6ZJY - chains 4 and 5 of the 15 polymer chains in the assembly; structure by electron microscopy, 5.50 A resolution (low resolution: residue-level contacts below are approximate; hydrogen-bond / salt-bridge calls are withheld).

== Chain 4 ==
Name: NADH-quinone oxidoreductase subunit 4
Source organism: Thermus thermophilus
Notes: EC 7.1.1.-
UniProt: Q56220 (NQO4_THET8); residue numbers follow UniProt; this construct covers 1-409
Chain sequence (409 residues; each row starts with the number of its first residue):
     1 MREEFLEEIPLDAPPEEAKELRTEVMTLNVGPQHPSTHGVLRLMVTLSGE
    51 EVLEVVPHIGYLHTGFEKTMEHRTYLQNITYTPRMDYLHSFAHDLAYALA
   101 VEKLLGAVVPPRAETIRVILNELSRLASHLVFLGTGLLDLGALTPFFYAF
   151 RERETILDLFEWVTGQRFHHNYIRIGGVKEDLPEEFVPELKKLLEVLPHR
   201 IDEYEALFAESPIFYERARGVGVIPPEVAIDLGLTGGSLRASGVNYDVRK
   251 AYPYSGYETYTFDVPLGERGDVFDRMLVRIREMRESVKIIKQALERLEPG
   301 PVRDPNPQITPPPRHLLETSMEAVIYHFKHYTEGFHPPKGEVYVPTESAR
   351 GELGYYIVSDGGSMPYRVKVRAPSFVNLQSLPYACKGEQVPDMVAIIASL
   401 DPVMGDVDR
Disordered / not traced: 1-25
Reported in the primary citation:
  - catalytic residues: H38, Y87 (proposed by the authors, not directly observed)

== Chain 5 ==
Name: NADH-quinone oxidoreductase subunit 5
Source organism: Thermus thermophilus
Notes: EC 7.1.1.-
UniProt: Q56219 (NQO5_THET8); residues 1-207 here = UniProt positions 1-207
Chain sequence (207 residues; each row starts with the number of its first residue):
     1 MRLERVLEEARAKGYPIEDNGLGNLWVVLPRERFKEEMAHYKAMGFNFLA
    51 DIVGLDYLTYPDPRPERFAVVYELVSLPGWKDGDGSRFFVRVYVPEEDPR
   101 LPTVTDLWGSANFLEREVYDLFGIVFEGHPDLRKILTPEDLEGHPLRKDY
   151 PLGETPTLFREGRYIIPAEFRAALTGKDPGLTFYKGGSRKGYRSLWADLK
   201 KAREVKG
Disordered / not traced: 197-207

== Chain 4 / chain 5 interface ==
Residue-residue contacts (25; chain 4 residue first):
  I59(4) with I135(5)
  G60(4) with I135(5); L136(5); T137(5)
  L62(4) with L136(5)
  H63(4) with L136(5)
  L105(4) with R193(5); S194(5)
  D231(4) with W108(5); G109(5); S110(5)
  L232(4) with S110(5)
  N245(4) with G79(5)
  H336(4) with S188(5); R189(5); G191(5); Y192(5)
  P337(4) with G191(5)
  P338(4) with G191(5); Y192(5)
  G362(4) with L174(5); T175(5); G176(5)
  S363(4) with L174(5)
  M364(4) with L174(5)
Other interface residues (no listed pair), chain 4 (16 interface residues in all): G233, K369
Other interface residues (no listed pair), chain 5 (19 interface residues in all): V53, W80, A173

== Summary ==
Chain 4 and chain 5 form an interface of 16 and 19 residues respectively. The paper reports catalytic residues
H38(4) and Y87(4).
Here chain 4 is NADH-quinone oxidoreductase subunit 4 and chain 5 is NADH-quinone oxidoreductase subunit 5,
both from Thermus thermophilus. Entry 6ZJY (Respiratory complex I from Thermus thermophilus, NAD+ dataset,
minor state) was determined by electron microscopy together with 6I0D, 6I1P, 6Q8O, 6Q8W, 6Q8X, 6Y11 and 3
further entries from the same study.
